Entry 7ZV5 (X-ray diffraction, 2.00 A resolution); this record covers chains A and B.

[Chain A]
Molecule: 3C-like proteinase nsp5
Organism: Severe acute respiratory syndrome coronavirus 2
Notes: EC 3.4.22.69
Reference sequence: P0DTD1 (R1AB_SARS2); residues 1-306 here correspond to UniProt positions 3264-3569 (UniProt number = residue number + 3263)
Amino-acid sequence (306 residues; each row starts with the number of its first residue):
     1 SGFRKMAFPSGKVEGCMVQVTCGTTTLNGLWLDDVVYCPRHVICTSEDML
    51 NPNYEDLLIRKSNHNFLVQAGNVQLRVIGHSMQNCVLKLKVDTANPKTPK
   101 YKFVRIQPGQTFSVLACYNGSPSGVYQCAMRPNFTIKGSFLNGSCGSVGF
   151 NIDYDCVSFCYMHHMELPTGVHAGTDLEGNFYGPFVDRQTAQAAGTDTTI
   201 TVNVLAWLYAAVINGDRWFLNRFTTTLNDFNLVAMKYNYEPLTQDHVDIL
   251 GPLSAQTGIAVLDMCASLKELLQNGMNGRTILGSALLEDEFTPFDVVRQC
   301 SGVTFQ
Disordered / not traced: 302-306
Curated features (UniProtKB/Swiss-Prot):
  - active site: His41 (For 3CL-PRO activity), Cys145 (Nucleophile)
  - site: Gln306 (Cleavage)
  - cross-link (Glycyl lysine isopeptide (Lys-Gly)): Lys5 (interchain with G-Cter in ubiquitin), Lys90 (interchain with G-Cter in ubiquitin)
Reported in the primary citation:
  - catalytic residues: Cys145 (citing earlier work)
  - binding site for inhibitor TRIP5 (chain B): Met49, Gly143, Cys145, His163, Met165, Glu166

[Chain B]
Molecule: inhibitor TRIP5
Amino-acid sequence (4 residues; each row starts with the number of its first residue):
     1 XGFX
Modified / non-standard residues: ACE (acetyl group) at position 1; HSV (L-histidinal) at position 4

[Chain A / chain B interface]
Residue-residue contacts (20; chain A residue first):
  His41(A) - Phe3(B)
  Met49(A) - Phe3(B)  hydrophobic
  Phe140(A) - HSV_4(B)
  Leu141(A) - HSV_4(B)
  Asn142(A) - Phe3(B)
  Asn142(A) - HSV_4(B)
  Gly143(A) - HSV_4(B)  hydrogen bond (backbone-backbone)
  Ser144(A) - HSV_4(B)
  Cys145(A) - HSV_4(B)  covalent bond
  His163(A) - HSV_4(B)
  His164(A) - Phe3(B)
  His164(A) - HSV_4(B)  hydrogen bond (backbone-backbone)
  Met165(A) - Gly2(B)
  Met165(A) - Phe3(B)  hydrophobic
  Glu166(A) - ACE_1(B)
  Glu166(A) - Gly2(B)  hydrogen bond (backbone-backbone)
  Glu166(A) - HSV_4(B)
  Leu167(A) - ACE_1(B)
  Arg188(A) - Phe3(B)
  Gln189(A) - Phe3(B)
Other interface residues (no listed pair), chain A (17 interface residues in all): His172, Asp187

[In short]
Chain A and chain B form an interface of 17 and 4 residues respectively; the contacts include 1 covalent bond
and 3 hydrogen bonds. Main-chain hydrogen bonds include Gly143(A)-HSV_4(B), His164(A)-HSV_4(B) and
Glu166(A)-Gly2(B). From the paper: the catalytic residue Cys145(A); a binding site for inhibitor TRIP5 (chain
B) at Met49(A), Gly143(A) and Cys145(A) among others.
Chain A is 3C-like proteinase nsp5 (Severe acute respiratory syndrome coronavirus 2) and chain B is inhibitor
TRIP5; the structure, Crystal structure of SARS Cov-2 main protease in complex with an inhibitor 4, was
determined by X-ray diffraction (same publication as 7ZV7 and 7ZV8).
